PDB entry 7DUK | X-ray diffraction, 3.60 A resolution | chains A and Q of the 23 polymer chains in the assembly

Chain A:
Molecule: 30S Ribosomal RNA rRNA
Source organism: Thermus thermophilus HB8
Sequence (1522 nucleotides; each row starts with the number of its first residue; note: 42 numbers in that range are skipped by the numbering (no residue carries them; nothing is unmodelled there); a row labelled like 190A-190L holds insertion residues (190A, then the next letters in order); numbering starts at 0):
     0 UUUGUUGGAG AGUCUGAUCC UGGCUCAGGG UGAACGCUGG CGGCGUGCCU AAGACAUGCA
    60 AGUCGUGCGG G
    73 CCGCGGGGUU UU
    88 ACUCCG
    95 UGGUC
   101 AGCGGCGGAC GGGUGAGUAA CGCGUGGGU
  129A G
   130 ACCUACCCGG AAGAGGGGGA CAACCCGGGG AAACUCGGGC UAAUCCCCCA UGUGGACCCG
   190 C
190A-190L CCCUUGGGGUGU
   191 GUCCAAAGGG CUUU
   216 GCCCGCUUCC GGAUGGGCCC GCGUCCCAUC AGCUAGUUGG UGGGGUAAUG GCCCACCAAG
   276 GCGACGACGG GUAGCCGGUC UGAGAGGAUG GCCGGCCACA GGGGCACUGA GACACGGGCC
   336 CCACUCCUAC GGGAGGCAGC AGUUAGGAAU CUUCCGCAAU GGGCGCAAGC CUGACGGAGC
   396 GACGCCGCUU GGAGGAAGAA GCCCUUCGGG GUGUAAACUC CUGAA
   442 CCCGGGACGA AACCCCCGAC GA
   474 GGGGACUGAC GGUACCGGG
   494 GUAAUAGCGC CGGCCAACUC CGUGCCAGCA GCCGCGGUAA UACGGAGGGC GCGAGCGUUA
   554 CCCGGAUUCA CUGGGCGUAA AGGGCGUGUA GGCGGCCUGG GGCGUCCCAU GUGAAAGACC
   614 ACGGCUCAAC CGUGGGGGAG CGUGGGAUAC GCUCAGGCUA GACGGUGGGA GAGGGUGGUG
   674 GAAUUCCCGG AGUAGCGGUG AAAUGCGCAG AUACCGGGAG GAACGCCGAU GGCGAAGGCA
   734 GCCACCUGGU CCACCCGUGA CGCUGAGGCG CGAAAGCGUG GGGAGCAAAC CGGAUUAGAU
   794 ACCCGGGUAG UCCACGCCCU AAACGAUGCG CGCUAGGUCU CUGGGUCU
   848 CCUGGGGGCC GAAGCUAACG CGUUAAGCGC GCCGCCUGGG GAGUACGGCC GCAAGGCUGA
   908 AACUCAAAGG AAUUGACGGG GGCCCGCACA AGCGGUGGAG CAUGUGGUUU AAUUCGAAGX
   968 AACGCGAAGA ACCUUACCAG GCCUUGACAU GCUAGG
 1003A G
  1004 AACCCGGGUG AAAGCCUGGG GUGCCCC
1030A-1030D GCGA
  1031 GGGGAGCCCU AGCACAGGUG CUGCAUGGCC GUCGUCAGCU CGUGCCGUGA GGUGUUGGGU
  1091 UAAGUCCCGC AACGAGCGCA ACCCCCGCCG UUAGUUGCCA GCGGUUCGGC CGGGCACUCU
  1151 AACGGGACUG CCCGCGAAA
  1171 GCGGGAGGAA GGAGGGGACG ACGUCUGGUC AGCAUGGCCC UUACGGCCUG GGCGACACAC
  1231 GUGCUACAAU GCCCACUACA AAGCGAUGCC ACCCGGCAAC GGGGAGCUAA UCGCAAAAAG
  1291 GUGGGCCCAG UUCGGAUUGG GGUCUGCAAC CCGACCCCAU GAAGCCGGAA UCGCUAGUAA
  1351 UCGCGGAUCA G
 1361A C
  1362 CAUGCCGCGG UGAAUACGUU CCCGGGCCUU GUACACACXG CCXGUXACGC CAUGGGAGCG
  1422 GGCUCUACCC GAAGUCGCCG GG
  1446 AGCCUACGGG
  1459 CAGGCGCCGA GGGUAGGGCC CGUGACUGGG GCGAAGUCGU AACAAGGUAG CUGUACCGGA
  1519 AGGUGCGGCU GGAUCCACUC CUUUCU
Disordered / not traced: 0-4, 1534-1538
Modified positions: PSU (pseudouridine-5'-monophosphate) at position 516, 7MG (7N-methyl-8-hydroguanosine-5'-monophosphate) at position 527, M2G (N2-dimethylguanosine-5'-monophosphate) at position 966, 5MC (5-methylcytidine-5'-monophosphate) at position 967, 2MG (2N-methylguanosine-5'-monophosphate) at position 1207, 5MC (5-methylcytidine-5'-monophosphate) at position 1400, 4OC (4n,o2'-methylcytidine-5'-monophosphate) at position 1402, 5MC (5-methylcytidine-5'-monophosphate) at position 1404, 5MC (5-methylcytidine-5'-monophosphate) at position 1407, UR3 (3-methyluridine-5'-monophoshate) at position 1498, MA6 (6N-dimethyladenosine-5'-monophoshate) at position 1518, MA6 (6N-dimethyladenosine-5'-monophoshate) at position 1519, PSU (pseudouridine-5'-monophosphate) at position 1540, PSU (pseudouridine-5'-monophosphate) at position 1541
Ion coordination: Mg2+ site 1 near G21 (its only coordinating residue here); Mg2+ site 2 near G28 (its only coordinating residue here); Mg2+ site 3 near G46 (its only coordinating residue here); Mg2+ site 4: A59, C386, U387; Mg2+ site 5: G61, G105; Mg2+ site 6 near G70 (its only coordinating residue here); Mg2+ site 7: G107, G326; Mg2+ site 8: A109, G331; Mg2+ site 9 near G111 (its only coordinating residue here); Mg2+ site 10 near G117 (its only coordinating residue here); Mg2+ site 11: C121, G124, U125; Mg2+ site 12: A151, G168; 89 more Mg2+ sites not listed
Small-molecule neighbours: Sisomicin (SIS; (1S,2S,3R,4S,6R)-4,6-diamino-3-{[(2S,3R)-3-amino-6-(aminomethyl)-3,4-dihydro-2H-pyran-2-yl]oxy}-2-hydroxycyclohexyl 3-deoxy-4-C-methyl-3-(methylamino)-beta-L-arabinopyranoside): 5MC_1404, G1405, U1406, 5MC_1407, A1408, C1409, G1491, A1492, A1493, G1494, U1495

Chain Q:
Name: 30S ribosomal protein S17
Source organism: Thermus thermophilus HB8
UniProt: P24321 (RS17_THETH); residue numbers follow UniProt; this construct covers 1-105
Chain sequence (105 residues; each row starts with the number of its first residue):
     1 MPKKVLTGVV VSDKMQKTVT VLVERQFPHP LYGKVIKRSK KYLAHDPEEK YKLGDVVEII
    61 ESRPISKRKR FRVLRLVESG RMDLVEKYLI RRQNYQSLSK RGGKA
Disordered / not traced: 1, 101-105
Ion coordination: Mg2+: Asp13, Met15, Glu49

How chain A and chain Q interact:
Residue-residue contacts (84; chain A residue first):
  G127(A) - Pro2(Q)  hydrogen bond to the sugar
  G127(A) - Glu61(Q)  base contact
  G128(A) - Pro2(Q)  phosphate contact
  G128(A) - Lys3(Q)  hydrogen bond to the phosphate
  G128(A) - Glu61(Q)  sugar contact
  U129(A) - Lys3(Q)  salt bridge to the phosphate
  A130(A) - Arg63(Q)  salt bridge to the phosphate
  U190E(A) - Ser62(Q)  base contact
  U190E(A) - Arg63(Q)  hydrogen bond to the base
  U190E(A) - Arg72(Q)  hydrogen bond to the base
  G190F(A) - Arg63(Q)  hydrogen bond to the base
  C234(A) - Pro64(Q)  sugar contact
  C234(A) - Arg70(Q)  hydrogen bond to the phosphate
  C235(A) - Glu61(Q)  hydrogen bond to the sugar
  C235(A) - Arg70(Q)  salt bridge to the phosphate
  C235(A) - Phe71(Q)  sugar contact
  G236(A) - Lys4(Q)  sugar contact
  G236(A) - Lys40(Q)  salt bridge to the phosphate
  G236(A) - Tyr42(Q)  sugar contact
  C237(A) - Arg25(Q)  hydrogen bond to the phosphate
  C237(A) - Lys40(Q)  salt bridge to the phosphate
  C237(A) - Tyr42(Q)  phosphate contact
  G238(A) - Arg25(Q)  salt bridge to the phosphate
  A246(A) - Leu98(Q)  hydrogen bond to the sugar
  G247(A) - Ser99(Q)  phosphate contact
  G247(A) - Lys100(Q)  salt bridge to the phosphate
  U253(A) - Lys67(Q)  salt bridge to the phosphate
  G254(A) - Met15(Q)  sugar contact
  G254(A) - Gln16(Q)  hydrogen bond to the sugar
  G254(A) - Thr18(Q)  hydrogen bond to the phosphate
  G254(A) - Ser66(Q)  hydrogen bond to the phosphate
  G254(A) - Lys67(Q)  phosphate contact
  G254(A) - Lys69(Q)  phosphate contact
  G255(A) - Gln16(Q)  sugar contact
  G255(A) - Lys17(Q)  hydrogen bond to the phosphate
  G255(A) - Ile65(Q)  phosphate contact
  G255(A) - Ser66(Q)  phosphate contact
  G255(A) - Lys69(Q)  salt bridge to the phosphate
  U256(A) - Lys17(Q)  salt bridge to the phosphate
  U264(A) - Arg63(Q)  sugar contact
  U264(A) - Pro64(Q)  hydrogen bond to the sugar
  G265(A) - Pro64(Q)  sugar contact
  G265(A) - Ile65(Q)  sugar contact
  G265(A) - Ser66(Q)  phosphate contact
  G265(A) - Lys67(Q)  hydrogen bond to the sugar
  G266(A) - Lys67(Q)  sugar contact
  C267(A) - Lys67(Q)  salt bridge to the phosphate
  A273(A) - Gln16(Q)  sugar contact
  G275(A) - Lys14(Q)  phosphate contact
  G275(A) - Met15(Q)  sugar contact
  G276(A) - Ser12(Q)  hydrogen bond to the phosphate
  G276(A) - Arg68(Q)  hydrogen bond to the sugar
  C277(A) - Lys41(Q)  salt bridge to the phosphate
  C277(A) - Arg68(Q)  salt bridge to the phosphate
  G278(A) - Lys41(Q)  salt bridge to the phosphate
  G278(A) - Tyr95(Q)  base contact
  A279(A) - Tyr95(Q)  hydrogen bond to the phosphate
  A279(A) - Leu98(Q)  base contact
  C280(A) - Lys37(Q)  base contact
  C280(A) - Arg38(Q)  base contact
  C280(A) - Ser39(Q)  hydrogen bond to the base
  C280(A) - Arg91(Q)  base contact
  C564(A) - Leu31(Q)  base contact
  C564(A) - Tyr32(Q)  sugar contact
  U582(A) - Ile90(Q)  sugar contact
  U582(A) - Asn94(Q)  hydrogen bond to the sugar
  A583(A) - Ile90(Q)  sugar contact
  A583(A) - Arg91(Q)  phosphate contact
  A583(A) - Asn94(Q)  hydrogen bond to the sugar
  G584(A) - Lys87(Q)  salt bridge to the phosphate
  G584(A) - Arg91(Q)  salt bridge to the phosphate
  G585(A) - Lys34(Q)  hydrogen bond to the phosphate
  C586(A) - Lys34(Q)  salt bridge to the phosphate
  G597(A) - Gln26(Q)  sugar contact
  G597(A) - Val35(Q)  sugar contact
  U598(A) - Pro28(Q)  phosphate contact
  G635(A) - Pro2(Q)  sugar contact
  G635(A) - Lys4(Q)  salt bridge to the phosphate
  G644(A) - Gln26(Q)  base contact
  G760(A) - Asn94(Q)  hydrogen bond to the base
  G760(A) - Ser97(Q)  base contact
  G760(A) - Leu98(Q)  sugar contact
  C879(A) - Lys34(Q)  salt bridge to the phosphate
  C896(A) - Lys100(Q)  phosphate contact
Also at the interface, not in a pair above, chain A (51 interface residues in all): G129A, U252, C272, C596, U636, C645, C647, A759, G761, C897
Also at the interface, not in a pair above, chain Q (48 interface residues in all): Thr20, Leu43, His45, Arg81, Arg92

In short:
51 residues of chain A face 48 of chain Q across their interface, with 23 hydrogen bonds and 19 salt bridges.
Among the polar pairs are U190E(A)-Arg63(Q), G190F(A)-Arg63(Q) and U190E(A)-Arg72(Q). Bound to chain A:
Sisomicin. A59(A), C386(A) and U387(A) coordinate Mg2+ site 4.
Here chain A is 30S Ribosomal RNA rRNA and chain Q is 30S ribosomal protein S17, both from Thermus
thermophilus HB8. Entry 7DUK (Crystal structure of the Thermus thermophilus (HB8) 30S ribosomal subunit with
mRNA and cognate transfer RNA ...) was determined by X-ray diffraction.
